Entry 8QP6 (X-ray diffraction, 2.59 A resolution); this record covers chains A and C of the 12 polymer chains in the assembly.

== Chain A ==
Molecule: 1W4K_08
Organism: Pyrobaculum aerophilum
Amino-acid sequence (60 residues; each row starts with the number of its first residue):
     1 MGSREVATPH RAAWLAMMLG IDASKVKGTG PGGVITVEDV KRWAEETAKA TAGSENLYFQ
Unresolved in the structure: 1-4, 22, 26-34, 45-60

== Chain C ==
Molecule: F(ab) IGH526
Organism: Homo sapiens
Amino-acid sequence (486 residues; numbered -267 to 218; the number before each row is that of its first residue; numbers below 1 keep their minus sign (Glu-267 is residue -267)):
  -267 EVQLLEQSGA EVKRPGASVK VSCKASGYTF TSYAIHWVRQ APGQRLEWMG WINPGNGNAK
  -207 YSQRFQGRVI ISRDTSATTS YMELSSLTSE DTAVYSCARD RGFDLLTGHY LGLDPWGQGT
  -147 LVTVSSASTK GPSVFPLAPS SKSTSGGTAA LGCLVKDYFP EPVTVSWNSG ALTSGVHTFP
   -87 AVLQSSGLYS LSSVVTVPSS SLGTQTYICN VNHKPSNTKV DKKVEPKSCG SLEDDDDKAG
   -27 WSHPQFEKGG GSGGGSGGGS WSHPQFEKEI ELTLTQPASA SATPGQRVTI SCSGSSSNIG
    33 GNTVNWYQHL PGAAPKLLIH NNDLRPSGVP DRFSGSKSGT SASLAVSGLQ SEDEADYFCA
    93 AWDDGLNGWV FGGGTKLTVL GQPKAAPSVT LFPPSSEELQ ANKATLVCLI SDFYPGAVTV
   153 AWKADSSPVK AGVETTTPSK QSNNKYAASS YLSLTPEQWK SHKSYSCQVT HEGSTVEKTV
   213 APTECS
Unresolved in the structure: -267 to 3, 217-218
Disulfides: Cys24-Cys91, Cys140-Cys199

== How chain A and chain C interact ==
Pairs across the interface - 14 pairs, chain A then chain C:
  Glu5(A) - Asn99(C)
  Val6(A) - Asn99(C)  hydrogen bond (backbone-side chain)
  Ala7(A) - Asp96(C)
  Ala7(A) - Asn99(C)
  Thr8(A) - Trp94(C)  hydrogen bond (backbone-side chain)
  Thr8(A) - Asp96(C)
  Thr8(A) - Asn99(C)  hydrogen bond
  Pro9(A) - Trp94(C)
  Pro9(A) - Asp96(C)
  His10(A) - Asn34(C)  hydrogen bond (backbone-side chain)
  His10(A) - Trp94(C)
  His10(A) - Asp96(C)
  His10(A) - Trp101(C)
  Ala13(A) - Trp94(C)  hydrophobic
Also at the interface, not in a pair above, chain C (6 interface residues in all): Gly97

== Summary ==
7 residues of chain A and 6 residues of chain C are in contact; the contacts include 4 hydrogen bonds. Polar
pairs include Val6(A)-Asn99(C), Thr8(A)-Trp94(C) and Thr8(A)-Asn99(C).
Here chain A is 1W4K_08 (Pyrobaculum aerophilum) and chain C is F(ab) IGH526 (Homo sapiens). Entry 8QP6
(Crystal structure of Hepatitis C Virus E1 glycoprotein epitope 314-324 scaffold design 1W4K_08 in complex
with ...) was determined by X-ray diffraction (same publication as 8QP7).
